PDB entry 5O6A | electron microscopy, 3.90 A resolution | chains A and B of the 6 polymer chains in the assembly

# Chain A (and B)
Molecule: Envelope protein
Organism: Tick-borne encephalitis virus (strain Hypr)
Notes: EC 3.4.21.91, 3.6.1.15, 3.6.4.13, 2.1.1.56, 2.1.1.57, 2.7.7.48; chain B of this document is another copy of the same molecule, construct and numbering; everything in this record applies to it too
UniProt: Q01299 (POLG_TBEVH); residues 1-496 here correspond to UniProt positions 281-776 (UniProt number = residue number + 280)
Amino-acid sequence (496 residues; each row starts with the number of its first residue):
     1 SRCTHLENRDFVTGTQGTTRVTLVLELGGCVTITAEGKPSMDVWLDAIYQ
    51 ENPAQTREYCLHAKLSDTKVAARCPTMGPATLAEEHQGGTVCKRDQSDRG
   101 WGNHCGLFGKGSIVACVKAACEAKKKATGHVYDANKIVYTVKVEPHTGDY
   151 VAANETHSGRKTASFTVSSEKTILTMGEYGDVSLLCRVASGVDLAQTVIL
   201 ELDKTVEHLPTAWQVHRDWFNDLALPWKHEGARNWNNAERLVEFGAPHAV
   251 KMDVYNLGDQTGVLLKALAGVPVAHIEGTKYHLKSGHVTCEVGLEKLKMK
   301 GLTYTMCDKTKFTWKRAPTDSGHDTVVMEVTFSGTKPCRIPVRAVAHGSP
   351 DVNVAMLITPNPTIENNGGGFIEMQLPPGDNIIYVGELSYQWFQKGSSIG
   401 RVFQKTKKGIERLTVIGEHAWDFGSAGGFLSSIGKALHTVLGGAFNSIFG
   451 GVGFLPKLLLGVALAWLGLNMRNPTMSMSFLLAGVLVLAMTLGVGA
Unresolved in the structure: 493-496
Curated features (UniProtKB/Swiss-Prot):
  - region: D98 to G111 (Fusion peptide)
  - site: A496 (Cleavage)
  - glycosylation: N154 (N-linked (GlcNAc...) asparagine)
Disulfide bonds: C3-C30, C60-C121, C74-C105, C92-C116, C186-C290, C307-C338
Glycans and other covalent adducts: N-acetylglucosamine (NAG) linked to N154
From the paper describing this entry:
  - post-translational modification sites: N154
  - self-association interface (contacts with another copy of this molecule): G100 to G109
  - contacts within the chain: H287-H419

# How chain A and chain B interact
Pairs across the interface (51):
  E7(A) - D98(B)
  L65(A) - H208(B)  hydrogen bond (backbone-side chain)
  T68(A) - H208(B)
  D98(A) - E7(B)
  W101(A) - Y150(B)
  W101(A) - A152(B)
  W101(A) - R316(B)
  G102(A) - Y150(B)
  G102(A) - A152(B)
  G102(A) - A153(B)
  H104(A) - A152(B)
  H104(A) - N154(B)
  L107(A) - T319(B)
  F108(A) - D320(B)
  F108(A) - S321(B)
  Y150(A) - W101(B)
  Y150(A) - G102(B)
  A152(A) - W101(B)
  A152(A) - G102(B)
  A153(A) - G102(B)
  N154(A) - H104(B)
  H208(A) - L65(B)  hydrogen bond (side chain-backbone)
  H208(A) - T68(B)
  H208(A) - V254(B)
  H208(A) - Y255(B)
  H208(A) - N256(B)  hydrogen bond (backbone-backbone)
  L209(A) - Y255(B)  hydrophobic
  L209(A) - N256(B)
  P210(A) - Y255(B)
  V254(A) - H208(B)
  Y255(A) - H208(B)
  Y255(A) - L209(B)
  Y255(A) - P210(B)
  N256(A) - H208(B)  hydrogen bond (backbone-backbone)
  N256(A) - L209(B)
  L257(A) - L265(B)
  D259(A) - D259(B)
  D259(A) - G262(B)  hydrogen bond (backbone-backbone)
  Q260(A) - G262(B)
  Q260(A) - K266(B)  hydrogen bond
  G262(A) - D259(B)  hydrogen bond (backbone-backbone)
  G262(A) - Q260(B)
  V263(A) - V263(B)  hydrophobic
  L265(A) - L257(B)
  K266(A) - Q260(B)  hydrogen bond
  K266(A) - V263(B)
  R316(A) - W101(B)
  T319(A) - G106(B)
  T319(A) - L107(B)
  D320(A) - F108(B)
  S321(A) - F108(B)
Also at the interface, not in a pair above, chain A (37 interface residues in all): T4, H5, S66, G106, G258, T261, G322
Also at the interface, not in a pair above, chain B (38 interface residues in all): T4, H5, S66, G258, T261, G322, V327

# Summary
Chain A and chain B form an interface of 37 and 38 residues respectively; the contacts include 8 hydrogen
bonds. Among the polar pairs are L65(A)-H208(B), Q260(A)-K266(B) and H208(A)-N256(B). The paper reports a
modification site at N154(A); a self-association interface involving G100(A).
Chain A and chain B are both Envelope protein (Tick-borne encephalitis virus (strain Hypr)); the structure,
The cryo-EM structure of Tick-borne encephalitis virus mature particle, was determined by electron microscopy,
deposited together with 5O6V.
